PDB entry 6QC0 | X-ray diffraction, 3.50 A resolution | chains A and B of the 6 polymer chains in the assembly

# Chain A
Name: Proliferating cell nuclear antigen
Organism: Homo sapiens
UniProt: P12004 (PCNA_HUMAN); residue numbers follow UniProt; this construct covers 1-261
Amino-acid sequence (263 residues; each row starts with the number of its first residue; numbers below 1 keep their minus sign (Gly-1 is residue -1)):
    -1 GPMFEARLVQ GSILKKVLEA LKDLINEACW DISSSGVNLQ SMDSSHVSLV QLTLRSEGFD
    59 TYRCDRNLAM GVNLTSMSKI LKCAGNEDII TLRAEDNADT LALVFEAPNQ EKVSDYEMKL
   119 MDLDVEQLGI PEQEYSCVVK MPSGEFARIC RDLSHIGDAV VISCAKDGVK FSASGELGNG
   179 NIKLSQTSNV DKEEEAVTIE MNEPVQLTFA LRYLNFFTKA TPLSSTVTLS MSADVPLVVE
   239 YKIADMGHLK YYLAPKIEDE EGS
Unresolved in the structure: -1 to 0, 189-191, 258-261
Sequence notes: expression tag (-1 to 0)
Curated features (UniProtKB/Swiss-Prot):
  - DNA-binding region: Arg61 to Lys80
  - modified residue: Lys14 (N6-acetyllysine), Lys77 (N6-acetyllysine), Lys80 (N6-acetyllysine), Tyr211 (Phosphotyrosine), Lys248 (N6-acetyllysine)
  - cross-link (Glycyl lysine isopeptide (Lys-Gly)): Lys164 (interchain with G-Cter in SUMO2), Lys254 (interchain with G-Cter in SUMO2)
  - natural variant: Ser228 (S228I: In ATLD2)
  - mutagenesis: Lys13 (K13R: Inhibits acetylation, recruitment to DNA damage sites, inducible ubiquitination and protein degradation, DNA replication and repair synthesis efficiencies, but homotrimer formation, nuclear ...), Lys14 (K14R: Inhibits acetylation, recruitment to DNA damage sites, inducible ubiquitination and protein degradation, DNA replication and repair synthesis efficiencies, but homotrimer formation, nuclear ...), Lys20 (K20R: Inhibits acetylation, recruitment to DNA damage sites, inducible ubiquitination and protein degradation, DNA replication and repair synthesis efficiencies, but homotrimer formation, nuclear ...), Met40 (M40A: Complete loss of interaction with UHRF2), Ser43 to Val45 (No effect on POLD3-binding. Impairs binding to ALKBH2), Lys77 (K77A: Inhibits recruitment to DNA damage sites, but nuclear localization is similar as the wild-type; in association with A-80 ...), Lys80 (K80A: Inhibits recruitment to DNA damage sites, but nuclear localization is similar as the wild-type; in association with A-77 ...), Gln125 to Ile128 (Strong decrease in POLD3-binding. Impairs binding to ALKBH2), Ile128 (I128A: Complete loss of interaction with UHRF2), Lys164 (K164R: Abolishes ubiquitination. No effect on interaction with SHPRH), Val188 to Lys190 (No effect on POLD3-binding. No effect on ALKBH2-binding), Tyr211 (Y211F: Alters chromatin-associated PCNA stability and its function in DNA replication and repair), 3 further mutagenesis entries in UniProt

# Chain B
Name: Denticleless protein homolog
UniProt: Q9NZJ0 (DTL_HUMAN); residues 704-717 here = UniProt positions 704-717
Amino-acid sequence (14 residues; numbered 704 to 717; the number before each row is that of its first residue):
   704 SSMRKICTYF HRKS
Unresolved in the structure: 704, 716-717
Curated features (UniProtKB/Swiss-Prot):
  - modified residue: Ser717 (Phosphoserine)
Reported in the primary citation:
  - mutagenesis - I709A/Y712A/F713A: abolished binding to Proliferating cell nuclear antigen (chain A)
  - mutagenesis - I709A/Y712A/F713A: abolished localization
  - conformationally variable residues (side-chain flip): Tyr712, Phe713

# Chain A / chain B interface
Residue-residue contacts - 37 pairs, chain A then chain B:
  Met40(A) - Ile709(B)  hydrophobic
  Met40(A) - Cys710(B)
  Ser43(A) - Lys708(B)
  His44(A) - Lys708(B)
  His44(A) - Ile709(B)  hydrogen bond (backbone-backbone)
  Val45(A) - Met706(B)  hydrophobic
  Val45(A) - Arg707(B)
  Val45(A) - Ile709(B)
  Ser46(A) - Ile709(B)
  Leu47(A) - Ile709(B)  hydrophobic
  Glu124(A) - Cys710(B)
  Glu124(A) - His714(B)  salt bridge
  Glu124(A) - Arg715(B)
  Gln125(A) - Arg715(B)
  Leu126(A) - Ile709(B)
  Leu126(A) - Cys710(B)  hydrophobic
  Leu126(A) - Phe713(B)  hydrophobic
  Leu126(A) - His714(B)
  Leu126(A) - Arg715(B)
  Gly127(A) - Phe713(B)
  Gly127(A) - His714(B)
  Gly127(A) - Arg715(B)
  Pro129(A) - Phe713(B)
  Ala208(A) - Met706(B)  hydrophobic
  Asp232(A) - Tyr712(B)
  Pro234(A) - Tyr712(B)
  Pro234(A) - Phe713(B)  hydrophobic
  Tyr250(A) - Phe713(B)  hydrophobic
  Leu251(A) - Met706(B)  hydrophobic
  Ala252(A) - Met706(B)
  Ala252(A) - Arg707(B)
  Ala252(A) - Ile709(B)
  Ala252(A) - Tyr712(B)  hydrophobic
  Pro253(A) - Met706(B)
  Lys254(A) - Ser705(B)
  Lys254(A) - Met706(B)
  Ile255(A) - Ser705(B)  hydrogen bond (backbone-side chain)
Interface residues without a listed pair, chain A (24 interface residues in all): Ile128, Tyr211, Val233, Glu256
From the paper, about this interface:
  - interface residues, chain B: Ile709(B), Tyr712(B), Phe713(B)

# In short
The interface between chain A and chain B involves 24 residues on one side and 10 on the other; the contacts
include 2 hydrogen bonds and 1 salt bridge. Polar contacts include Glu124(A)-His714(B), Ile255(A)-Ser705(B)
and His44(A)-Ile709(B). The paper reports that I709A/Y712A/F713A of chain B abolish binding to Proliferating
cell nuclear antigen (chain A); interface residues Ile709(B), Tyr712(B) and Phe713(B).
Here chain A is Proliferating cell nuclear antigen (Homo sapiens) and chain B is Denticleless protein homolog.
Entry 6QC0 (PCNA complex with Cdt2 C-terminal PIP-box peptide) was determined by X-ray diffraction, deposited
together with 6QCG.
